PDB entry 7BOH | electron microscopy, 2.82 A resolution | chains A and C of the 21 polymer chains in the assembly

[Chain A]
Molecule: 1542-nt RNA strand
Organism: Escherichia coli (strain K12)
Sequence (1542 nucleotides; row label = number of the first residue in the row):
     1 AAAUUGAAGA GUUUGAUCAU GGCUCAGAUU GAACGCUGGC GGCAGGCCUA ACACAUGCAA
    61 GUCGAACGGU AACAGGAAGA AGCUUGCUUC UUUGCUGACG AGUGGCGGAC GGGUGAGUAA
   121 UGUCUGGGAA ACUGCCUGAU GGAGGGGGAU AACUACUGGA AACGGUAGCU AAUACCGCAU
   181 AACGUCGCAA GACCAAAGAG GGGGACCUUC GGGCCUCUUG CCAUCGGAUG UGCCCAGAUG
   241 GGAUUAGCUA GUAGGUGGGG UAACGGCUCA CCUAGGCGAC GAUCCCUAGC UGGUCUGAGA
   301 GGAUGACCAG CCACACUGGA ACUGAGACAC GGUCCAGACU CCUACGGGAG GCAGCAGUGG
   361 GGAAUAUUGC ACAAUGGGCG CAAGCCUGAU GCAGCCAUGC CGCGUGUAUG AAGAAGGCCU
   421 UCGGGUUGUA AAGUACUUUC AGCGGGGAGG AAGGGAGUAA AGUUAAUACC UUUGCUCAUU
   481 GACGUUACCC GCAGAAGAAG CACCGGCUAA CUCCGUGCCA GCAGCCXCGG UAAUACGGAG
   541 GGUGCAAGCG UUAAUCGGAA UUACUGGGCG UAAAGCGCAC GCAGGCGGUU UGUUAAGUCA
   601 GAUGUGAAAU CCCCGGGCUC AACCUGGGAA CUGCAUCUGA UACUGGCAAG CUUGAGUCUC
   661 GUAGAGGGGG GUAGAAUUCC AGGUGUAGCG GUGAAAUGCG UAGAGAUCUG GAGGAAUACC
   721 GGUGGCGAAG GCGGCCCCCU GGACGAAGAC UGACGCUCAG GUGCGAAAGC GUGGGGAGCA
   781 AACAGGAUUA GAUACCCUGG UAGUCCACGC CGUAAACGAU GUCGACUUGG AGGUUGUGCC
   841 CUUGAGGCGU GGCUUCCGGA GCUAACGCGU UAAGUCGACC GCCUGGGGAG UACGGCCGCA
   901 AGGUUAAAAC UCAAAUGAAU UGACGGGGGC CCGCACAAGC GGUGGAGCAU GUGGUUUAAU
   961 UCGAUGXAAC GCGAAGAACC UUACCUGGUC UUGACAUCCA CGGAAGUUUU CAGAGAUGAG
  1021 AAUGUGCCUU CGGGAACCGU GAGACAGGUG CUGCAUGGCU GUCGUCAGCU CGUGUUGUGA
  1081 AAUGUUGGGU UAAGUCCCGC AACGAGCGCA ACCCUUAUCC UUUGUUGCCA GCGGUCCGGC
  1141 CGGGAACUCA AAGGAGACUG CCAGUGAUAA ACUGGAGGAA GGUGGGGAUG ACGUCAAGUC
  1201 AUCAUGGCCC UUACGACCAG GGCUACACAC GUGCUACAAU GGCGCAUACA AAGAGAAGCG
  1261 ACCUCGCGAG AGCAAGCGGA CCUCAUAAAG UGCGUCGUAG UCCGGAUUGG AGUCUGCAAC
  1321 UCGACUCCAU GAAGUCGGAA UCGCUAGUAA UCGUGGAUCA GAAUGCCACG GUGAAUACGU
  1381 UCCCGGGCCU UGUACACACC GCCCGUXACA CCAUGGGAGU GGGUUGCAAA AGAAGUAGGU
  1441 AGCUUAACCU UCGGGAGGGC GCUUACCACU UUGUGAUUCA UGACUGGGGU GAAGUCGUAA
  1501 CAAGGUAACC GUAGGGGAAC CUGCGGUUGG AUCACCUCCU UA
Unresolved in the structure: 1400-1402, 1500-1505, 1537-1542
Modified / non-standard residues: PSU (pseudouridine-5'-monophosphate) at position 516, G7M (N7-methyl-guanosine-5'-monophosphate) at position 527, 2MG (2N-methylguanosine-5'-monophosphate) at position 966, 5MC (5-methylcytidine-5'-monophosphate) at position 967, 2MG (2N-methylguanosine-5'-monophosphate) at position 1207, 4OC (4n,o2'-methylcytidine-5'-monophosphate) at position 1402, 5MC (5-methylcytidine-5'-monophosphate) at position 1407, UR3 (3-methyluridine-5'-monophoshate) at position 1498, 2MG (2N-methylguanosine-5'-monophosphate) at position 1516, MA6 (6N-dimethyladenosine-5'-monophoshate) at position 1518, MA6 (6N-dimethyladenosine-5'-monophoshate) at position 1519
Metal / ion sites: Mg2+ site 1 near U13 (its only coordinating residue here); Mg2+ site 2 near G21 (its only coordinating residue here); Mg2+ site 3: C48, G115; Mg2+ site 4 near A53 (its only coordinating residue here); Mg2+ site 5: A59, U387; Mg2+ site 6 near G100 (its only coordinating residue here); Mg2+ site 7: A109, G331; Mg2+ site 8 near G111 (its only coordinating residue here); Mg2+ site 9 near G113 (its only coordinating residue here); Mg2+ site 10: G145, A197; Mg2+ site 11 near A171 (its only coordinating residue here); Mg2+ site 12: A174, C175; 56 more Mg2+ sites not listed

[Chain C]
Name: 30S ribosomal protein S3
Organism: Escherichia coli (strain K12)
UniProt: P0A7V3 (RS3_ECOLI); numbering as in UniProt (aligned over 1-233)
Chain sequence (233 residues; numbered 1 to 233; the number before each row is that of its first residue):
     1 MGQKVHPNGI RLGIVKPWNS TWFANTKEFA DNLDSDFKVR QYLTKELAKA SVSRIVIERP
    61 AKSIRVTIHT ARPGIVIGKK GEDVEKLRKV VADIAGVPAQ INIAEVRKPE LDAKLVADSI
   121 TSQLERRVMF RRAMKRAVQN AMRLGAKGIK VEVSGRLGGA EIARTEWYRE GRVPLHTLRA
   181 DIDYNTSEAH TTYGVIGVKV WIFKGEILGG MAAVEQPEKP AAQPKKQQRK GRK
Unresolved in the structure: 1, 213-233
UniProt features mapped onto this chain:
  - mutagenesis: Arg131 to Lys135 (Decreases mRNA unwinding ability of the ribosome)

[Chain A / chain C interface]
Pairs across the interface - 65 pairs, chain A then chain C:
  U421(A) with Arg127(C), hydrogen bond to the base
  A532(A) with Gly159(C), hydrogen bond to the base; Glu161(C), phosphate contact; Tyr193(C), hydrogen bond to the base
  A1055(A) with Arg156(C), hydrogen bond to the base; Glu161(C), hydrogen bond to the sugar; Tyr193(C), base contact
  U1056(A) with Gly155(C), phosphate contact; Glu161(C), phosphate contact; Ile162(C), phosphate contact; Ala163(C), hydrogen bond to the phosphate; Val195(C), hydrogen bond to the sugar
  G1057(A) with Ser154(C), hydrogen bond to the phosphate; Gly155(C), sugar contact; Glu188(C), hydrogen bond to the sugar; Val195(C), sugar contact; Gly197(C), phosphate contact
  G1058(A) with Ser154(C), phosphate contact; Lys199(C), salt bridge to the phosphate
  C1059(A) with Lys199(C), salt bridge to the phosphate
  U1060(A) with Gln3(C), base contact
  G1061(A) with Gln3(C), base contact
  U1062(A) with Gly2(C), hydrogen bond to the base; Gln3(C), base contact
  G1106(A) with Arg169(C), sugar contact; Arg172(C), phosphate contact
  C1107(A) with Arg169(C), sugar contact; Arg172(C), phosphate contact; Val173(C), hydrogen bond to the phosphate; Pro174(C), phosphate contact
  G1108(A) with Pro174(C), phosphate contact; Leu175(C), hydrogen bond to the phosphate; His176(C), salt bridge to the phosphate
  C1109(A) with His176(C), salt bridge to the phosphate
  A1111(A) with His176(C), hydrogen bond to the base; Thr177(C), hydrogen bond to the base
  C1112(A) with His176(C), hydrogen bond to the base; Thr177(C), base contact; Leu178(C), hydrogen bond to the base; Arg179(C), hydrogen bond to the base
  C1113(A) with Ile14(C), sugar contact; Leu178(C), sugar contact
  A1188(A) with Ile10(C), sugar contact
  U1189(A) with Val5(C), phosphate contact; His176(C), sugar contact
  G1190(A) with Gly2(C), sugar contact; Gln3(C), hydrogen bond to the sugar; Lys4(C), phosphate contact; Val5(C), hydrogen bond to the phosphate; His176(C), sugar contact
  A1191(A) with Gly2(C), phosphate contact; Gln3(C), phosphate contact; Lys4(C), salt bridge to the phosphate
  C1192(A) with Lys4(C), salt bridge to the phosphate; Trp167(C), phosphate contact
  G1193(A) with Gly2(C), hydrogen bond to the base; Trp167(C), hydrogen bond to the phosphate
  A1196(A) with Ile162(C), base contact
  A1204(A) with His190(C), sugar contact
  U1205(A) with His190(C), sugar contact; Gly194(C), sugar contact; Val195(C), sugar contact
  G1206(A) with Thr192(C), hydrogen bond to the sugar; Tyr193(C), sugar contact; Gly194(C), hydrogen bond to the sugar
Other interface residues (no listed pair), chain A (32 interface residues in all): C1063, U1065, A1110, U1194, A1256
Other interface residues (no listed pair), chain C (39 interface residues in all): Thr26, Lys150, Ala160, Gly171, Tyr184, Thr191, Ile196

[Overview]
The interface between chain A and chain C involves 32 residues on one side and 39 on the other, with 23
hydrogen bonds and 6 salt bridges. Polar contacts include U421(A)-Arg127(C), A532(A)-Gly159(C) and
A532(A)-Tyr193(C). Curated annotation (UniProt) lists 5 mutagenesis sites on chain C.
Here chain A is a 1542-nt RNA strand and chain C is 30S ribosomal protein S3, both from Escherichia coli
(strain K12). Entry 7BOH (Complete Bacterial 30S ribosomal subunit assembly complex state E (+RbfA)(Consensus
Refinement)) was determined by electron microscopy (same publication as 7AF3, 7AF5, 7AF8, 7AFA, 7AFD, 7AFH and
17 further entries).
